PDB entry 6OKP | electron microscopy, 3.28 A resolution | chains E and L of the 14 polymer chains in the assembly

== Chain E ==
Name: Envelope glycoprotein gp120
Organism: Human immunodeficiency virus 1
UniProt: B3UES2 (B3UES2_9HIV1); the construct lacks a stretch of the UniProt sequence and is renumbered around it, so the offset changes along the chain: 31-138 = UniProt 29-136; 152-185 = UniProt 154-187; 187-309 = UniProt 196-318; 312-321 = UniProt 319-328; 3 more segments
Sequence (516 residues; each row starts with the number of its first residue; note: 20 numbers in that range are skipped by the numbering (no residue carries them; nothing is unmodelled there); a row labelled like 138A-138Q holds insertion residues (138A, then the next letters in order); numbers below 1 keep their minus sign (Met-4 is residue -4)):
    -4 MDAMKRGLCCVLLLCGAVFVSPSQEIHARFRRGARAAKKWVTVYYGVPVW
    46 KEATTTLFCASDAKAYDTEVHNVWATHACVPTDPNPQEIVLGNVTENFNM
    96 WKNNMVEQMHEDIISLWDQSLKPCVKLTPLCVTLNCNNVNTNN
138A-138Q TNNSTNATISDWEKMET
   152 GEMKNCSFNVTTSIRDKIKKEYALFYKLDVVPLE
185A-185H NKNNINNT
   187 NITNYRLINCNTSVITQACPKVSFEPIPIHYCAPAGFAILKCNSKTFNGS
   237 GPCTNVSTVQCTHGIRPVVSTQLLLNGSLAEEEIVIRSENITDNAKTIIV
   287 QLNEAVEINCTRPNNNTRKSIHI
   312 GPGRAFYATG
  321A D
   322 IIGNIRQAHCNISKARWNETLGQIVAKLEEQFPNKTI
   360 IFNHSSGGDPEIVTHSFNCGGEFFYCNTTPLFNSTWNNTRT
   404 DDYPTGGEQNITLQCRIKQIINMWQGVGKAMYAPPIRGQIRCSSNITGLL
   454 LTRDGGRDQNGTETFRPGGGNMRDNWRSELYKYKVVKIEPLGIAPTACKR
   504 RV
Disordered / not traced: -4 to 31, 138A-138Q, 185A-185H
Construct notes: expression tag (-4 to 30); conflict Cys501 (Ala505 in B3UES2)
Disulfide bonds: Cys54-Cys74, Cys126-Cys196, Cys296-Cys331, Cys378-Cys445
Covalently attached groups: N-acetylglucosamine (NAG) linked to Asn88, Asn156, Asn160, Asn197, Asn234, Asn241, Asn276, Asn295, Asn301, Asn339, Asn355, Asn362, Asn386, Asn396, Asn413; glycan linked to Asn137, Asn262, Asn332, Asn392, Asn448
From the paper describing this entry:
  - post-translational modification sites: Asn262, Asn295, Asn332, Asn448

== Chain L ==
Name: 10-1074 Light Chain
Organism: Homo sapiens
UniProt: Q8N5F4 (Q8N5F4_HUMAN); residues 104-213 here correspond to UniProt positions 124-233 (UniProt number = residue number + 20)
Sequence (214 residues; each row starts with the number of its first residue; a row labelled like 66A-66C holds insertion residues (66A, then the next letters in order)):
     6 SYVRPLSVALGETARISCGRQALGSRAVQWYQHRPGQAPILLIYNNQDRP
    56 SGIPERFSGTP
66A-66C DIN
    67 FGTRATLTISGVEAGDEADYYCHMWDSRS
95A-95C GFS
    96 WSFGGATRLTVLGQPKAAPSVTLFPPSSEELQANKATLVCLISDFYPGAV
   146 TVAWKADSSPVKAGVETTTPSKQSNNKYAASSYLSLTPEQWKSHRSYSCQ
   196 VTHEGSTVEKTVAPTECS
Disordered / not traced: 6-7, 103-213
Disulfide bonds: Cys23-Cys88

== How chain E and chain L interact ==
Contacting residue pairs (11):
  Asn135(E) - Arg94(L)
  Thr136(E) - Arg94(L)
  Asn137(E) - Arg94(L)  hydrogen bond (backbone-backbone)
  Asn137(E) - Gly95A(L)
  Asn137(E) - Phe95B(L)
  Ile322(E) - Arg94(L)  hydrogen bond (backbone-side chain)
  Gly324(E) - Phe67(L)
  Gly324(E) - Arg94(L)
  Asn325(E) - Ser30(L)
  Asn325(E) - Ser93(L)
  Ile326(E) - Arg94(L)
Also at the interface, not in a pair above, chain E (8 interface residues in all): Asn138
Also at the interface, not in a pair above, chain L (7 interface residues in all): Gly29

== Overview ==
The interface between chain E and chain L involves 8 residues on one side and 7 on the other; the contacts
include 2 hydrogen bonds. Polar contacts include Ile322(E)-Arg94(L) and Asn137(E)-Arg94(L).
N-acetylglucosamine is covalently linked to Asn88(E), Asn156(E), Asn160(E), Asn197(E), Asn234(E) and Asn241(E)
and 9 more. From the paper: modification sites Asn262(E), Asn295(E) and Asn332(E) among others.
Here chain E is Envelope glycoprotein gp120 (Human immunodeficiency virus 1) and chain L is 10-1074 Light
Chain (Homo sapiens). Entry 6OKP (B41 SOSIP.664 in complex with the silent-face antibody SF12 and V3-targeting
antibody 10-1074) was determined by electron microscopy together with 6OKQ from the same study.
